Entry 4C9Q (X-ray diffraction, 3.20 A resolution); this record covers chain A.

# Chain A
Protein: ADP, ATP carrier protein 3
Organism: Saccharomyces cerevisiae
Reference sequence: P18238 (ADT3_YEAST); residues 3-307 here = UniProt positions 3-307
Chain sequence (322 residues; each row starts with the number of its first residue; numbers below 1 keep their minus sign (Met-14 is residue -14)):
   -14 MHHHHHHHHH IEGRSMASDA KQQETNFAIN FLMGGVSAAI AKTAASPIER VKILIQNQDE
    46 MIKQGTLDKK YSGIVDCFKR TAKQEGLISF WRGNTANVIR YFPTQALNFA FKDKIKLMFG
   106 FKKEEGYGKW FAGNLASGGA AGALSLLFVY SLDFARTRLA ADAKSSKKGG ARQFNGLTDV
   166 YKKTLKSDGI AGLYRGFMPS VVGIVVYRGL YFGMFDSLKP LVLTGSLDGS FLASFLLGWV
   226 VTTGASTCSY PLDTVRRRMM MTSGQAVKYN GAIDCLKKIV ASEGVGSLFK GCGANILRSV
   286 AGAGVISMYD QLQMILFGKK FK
Not modelled in the structure: -14 to 3, 110, 151-155, 207-215, 305-307
Construct notes: expression tag (-14 to 2)
Small-molecule neighbours: Carboxyatractyloside (CXT): Arg85, Thr89, Asn93, Lys97, Gly127, Ser130, Leu131, Val134, Pro184, Ser185, Gly188, Ile189, Tyr192, Arg193, Phe197, Ser234, Leu237, Asp238, Arg241, Arg242
UniProt features mapped onto this chain:
  - region: Arg241 to Met246 (Important for transport activity)
  - motif: Arg241 to Met246 (Nucleotide carrier signature motif)
  - binding site (ADP): Arg85, Lys97, Arg241

# Summary
Chain A binds Carboxyatractyloside. UniProt lists 3 ADP-binding residues.
Chain A is ADP, ATP carrier protein 3 (Saccharomyces cerevisiae); the structure, Structure of yeast
mitochondrial ADP/ATP carrier isoform 3 inhibited by carboxyatractyloside (P21 crystal form), was determined
by X-ray diffraction (same publication as 4C9G, 4C9H and 4C9J).
